Entry 1K5D (X-ray diffraction, 2.70 A resolution); this record covers chains A and C of the 3 polymer chains in the assembly.

Chain A:
Protein: GTP-binding nuclear protein RAN
Source organism: Homo sapiens
UniProt: P62826 (RAN_HUMAN); residues 1-216 here = UniProt positions 1-216
Amino-acid sequence (216 residues; row label = number of the first residue in the row):
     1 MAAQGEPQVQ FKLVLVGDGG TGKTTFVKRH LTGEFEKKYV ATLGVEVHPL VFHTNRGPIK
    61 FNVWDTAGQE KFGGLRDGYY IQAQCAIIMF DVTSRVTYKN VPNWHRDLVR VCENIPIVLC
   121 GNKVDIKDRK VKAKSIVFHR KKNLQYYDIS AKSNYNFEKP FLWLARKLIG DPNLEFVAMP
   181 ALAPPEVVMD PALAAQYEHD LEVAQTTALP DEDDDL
Disordered / not traced: 1-7, 214-216
Swiss-Prot annotation at these positions:
  - region: Lys-37 to Val-45 (Switch-I), Gly-68 to Gln-84 (Switch-II), Asp-211 to Leu-216 (Interaction with RANBP1)
  - binding site (GTP): Asp-18 to Thr-25, Glu-36 to Thr-42, Gly-68, Asn-122 to Asp-125, Ser-150 to Lys-152
  - site: Gln-69 (Essential for GTP hydrolysis)
  - modified residue: Ala-2 (N-acetylalanine), Thr-24 (Phosphothreonine), Lys-37 (N6-acetyllysine), Lys-60 (N6-acetyllysine), Lys-71 (N6-acetyllysine), Lys-99 (N6-acetyllysine), Lys-134 (N6-acetyllysine), Lys-159 (N6-acetyllysine)
  - cross-link (Glycyl lysine isopeptide (Lys-Gly)): Lys-71 (interchain with G-Cter in SUMO2), Lys-152 (interchain with G-Cter in SUMO2)
  - mutagenesis: Gly-19 (G19V: Blocks DNA replication; when associated with L-69), Thr-24 (T24L: Has low binding affinity for GTP and GDP. Almost completely abolishes interaction with BIRC5; T24N: Has low binding affinity for GTP and GDP. Decreases nuclear import of proteins and RNA ...), Thr-25 (T25A: Minor effect on the interaction with the alpha phosphate group of bound GTP), Lys-37 (K37Q: Mimics acetylation; enhances the nuclear export of RELA/p65; K37R: Decreased acetylation), Tyr-39 (Y39A: Abolishes steric hindrance that traps the essential Q-69 in an unreactive position, and causes slow GTP hydrolysis in wild-type ...), Gln-69 (Q69L: Strongly decreased GTPase activity. Probably locked in the GTP-bound form. Loss of interaction with NUTF2. Decreases nuclear location and leads to cytoplasmic location during interphase ...), Glu-70 (E70A: Strongly decreases the relase of bound GDP), Arg-76 (R76E: Probable loss of interaction with NUTF2. Loss of transport to the nucleus), Lys-134 (K134Q: Loss of normal mitotic chromosome segregation and defective mitotic spindle orientation; K134R: Loss of normal mitotic chromosome segregation and formation of sister chromatid bridges), Asp-211 to Leu-216 (No effect on GTPase activity. Abolishes interaction with RANBP1)
Bound ions: Mg2+: Thr-24, Thr-42 (together with GMP-PNP)
Residues lining bound ligands: GMP-PNP (GNP; phosphoaminophosphonic acid-guanylate ester): Asp-18, Gly-19, Gly-20, Thr-21, Gly-22, Lys-23, Thr-24, Thr-25, Phe-35, Glu-36, Lys-37, Lys-38, Tyr-39, Val-40, Ala-41, Thr-42, Thr-66, Ala-67, Gly-68, Gln-69, Asn-122, Lys-123, Asp-125, Ile-126, Ser-150, Ala-151, Lys-152

Chain C:
Protein: Ran GTPase activating protein 1
Source organism: Schizosaccharomyces pombe
UniProt: P41391 (RNA1_SCHPO); numbering as in UniProt (aligned over 1-386)
Amino-acid sequence (386 residues; row label = number of the first residue in the row):
     1 MARFSIEGKS LKLDAITTED EKSVFAVLLE DDSVKEIVLS GNTIGTEAAR WLSENIASKK
    61 DLEIAEFSDI FTGRVKDEIP EALRLLLQAL LKCPKLHTVR LSDNAFGPTA QEPLIDFLSK
   121 HTPLEHLYLH NNGLGPQAGA KIARALQELA VNKKAKNAPP LRSIICGRNR LENGSMKEWA
   181 KTFQSHRLLH TVKMVQNGIR PEGIEHLLLE GLAYCQELKV LDLQDNTFTH LGSSALAIAL
   241 KSWPNLRELG LNDCLLSARG AAAVVDAFSK LENIGLQTLR LQYNEIELDA VRTLKTVIDE
   301 KMPDLLFLEL NGNRFSEEDD VVDEIREVFS TRGRGELDEL DDMEELTDEE EEDEEEEAES
   361 QSPEPETSEE EKEDKELADE LSKAHI
Disordered / not traced: 1, 346-386

Chain A / chain C interface:
Contacting residue pairs (48):
  Asp-18(A) / Arg-168(C)  salt bridge
  Gly-20(A) / Arg-170(C)
  Lys-38(A) / Gln-137(C)
  Tyr-39(A) / Gly-133(C)
  Tyr-39(A) / Gly-135(C)
  Tyr-39(A) / Arg-170(C)
  Ala-41(A) / Gly-107(C)
  Ala-41(A) / Gly-133(C)
  Thr-42(A) / Ala-105(C)
  Leu-43(A) / Arg-74(C)
  Leu-43(A) / Val-75(C)
  Leu-43(A) / Lys-76(C)
  Leu-43(A) / Ile-79(C)  hydrophobic
  Leu-43(A) / Ala-105(C)
  Leu-43(A) / Phe-106(C)
  Leu-43(A) / Thr-109(C)
  Gly-44(A) / Arg-74(C)  hydrogen bond (backbone-backbone)
  Glu-46(A) / Lys-76(C)  salt bridge
  Gln-69(A) / Asp-103(C)
  Gln-69(A) / Asn-104(C)
  Gln-69(A) / Ala-105(C)
  Gln-69(A) / Asn-131(C)
  Gln-69(A) / Asn-132(C)
  Gln-69(A) / Gly-133(C)
  Glu-70(A) / Phe-71(C)
  Glu-70(A) / Thr-72(C)
  Glu-70(A) / Gly-73(C)  hydrogen bond (side chain-backbone)
  Lys-71(A) / Asp-103(C)  salt bridge
  Leu-75(A) / Gly-41(C)
  Leu-75(A) / Thr-43(C)
  Leu-75(A) / Thr-72(C)
  Tyr-79(A) / Gly-73(C)
  Ser-94(A) / Gln-196(C)  hydrogen bond
  Ser-94(A) / Asp-225(C)  hydrogen bond
  Arg-95(A) / Asp-225(C)  hydrogen bond (backbone-side chain)
  Arg-95(A) / Asp-253(C)
  Arg-95(A) / Tyr-283(C)
  Val-96(A) / Gln-196(C)
  Val-96(A) / Gln-224(C)
  Val-96(A) / Asp-225(C)  hydrogen bond (backbone-side chain)
  Lys-123(A) / Arg-170(C)
  Asp-128(A) / Arg-200(C)  salt bridge
  Asp-128(A) / Thr-227(C)
  Asp-128(A) / Thr-229(C)
  Lys-130(A) / Asp-225(C)  salt bridge
  Lys-130(A) / Asn-226(C)  hydrogen bond (side chain-backbone)
  Lys-130(A) / Asp-253(C)  hydrogen bond (side chain-backbone)
  Lys-130(A) / Leu-255(C)
Also at the interface, not in a pair above, chain A (28 interface residues in all): Val-40, Val-45, Ala-67, Gly-68, Asp-91, Thr-93, Thr-97, Asn-100
Also at the interface, not in a pair above, chain C (37 interface residues in all): Ser-10, Asn-42, Asp-69, Pro-108, Asn-169

In short:
28 residues of chain A face 37 of chain C across their interface, with 8 hydrogen bonds and 5 salt bridges.
Among the polar pairs are Asp-18(A)/Arg-168(C), Glu-46(A)/Lys-76(C) and Lys-71(A)/Asp-103(C). Chain A binds
GMP-PNP.
Here chain A is GTP-binding nuclear protein RAN (Homo sapiens) and chain C is Ran GTPase activating protein 1
(Schizosaccharomyces pombe). Entry 1K5D (Crystal structure of Ran-GPPNHP-RanBP1-RanGAP complex) was determined
by X-ray diffraction together with 1K5G from the same study.
